Entry 5T4O (electron microscopy, 6.90 A resolution (low resolution: residue-level contacts below are approximate; hydrogen-bond / salt-bridge calls are withheld)); this record covers chains I and K of the 22 polymer chains in the assembly.

== Chain I ==
Protein: ATP synthase subunit b
Organism: Escherichia coli
UniProtKB: P0ABA2 (ATPF_ECO57); residues 2-156 here = UniProt positions 2-156
Sequence (155 residues; row label = number of the first residue in the row):
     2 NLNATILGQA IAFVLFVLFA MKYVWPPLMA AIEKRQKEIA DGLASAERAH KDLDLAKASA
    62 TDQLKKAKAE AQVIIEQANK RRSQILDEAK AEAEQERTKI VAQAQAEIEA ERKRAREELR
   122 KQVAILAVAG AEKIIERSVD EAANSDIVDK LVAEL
Sequence notes: conflict Ala21 (Cys in P0ABA2)
Reported in the primary citation:
  - conformationally variable residues (domain motion): Gln106

== Chain K ==
Protein: ATP synthase subunit a
Organism: Escherichia coli
UniProtKB: B7L888 (ATP6_ECO55); residues 1-271 here = UniProt positions 1-271
Sequence (271 residues; numbered 1 to 271; the number before each row is that of its first residue):
     1 MASENMTPQD YIGHHLNNLQ LDLRTFSLVD PQNPPATFWT INIDSMFFSV VLGLLFLVLF
    61 RSVAKKATSG VPGKFQTAIE LVIGFVNGSV KDMYHGKSKL IAPLALTIFV WVFLMNLMDL
   121 LPIDLLPYIA EHVLGLPALR VVPSADVNVT LSMALGVFIL ILFYSIKMKG IGGFTKELTL
   181 QPFNHWAFIP VNLILEGVSL LSKPVSLGLR LFGNMYAGEL IFILIAGLLP WWSQWILNVP
   241 WAIFHILIIT LQAFIFMVLT IVYLSMASEE H
Disordered / not traced: 1-45, 128-139, 269-271

== Interface between chain I and chain K ==
Pairs across the interface (27):
  Asn2(I) - Ser49(K)
  Asn2(I) - Val50(K)
  Asn2(I) - Asp146(K)
  Leu3(I) - Ser49(K)
  Thr6(I) - Ser49(K)
  Thr6(I) - Val50(K)
  Thr6(I) - Gly53(K)
  Ile7(I) - Thr150(K)
  Gly9(I) - Leu57(K)
  Gln10(I) - Gly53(K)
  Gln10(I) - Phe56(K)
  Gln10(I) - Leu57(K)
  Gln10(I) - Thr150(K)
  Ala11(I) - Ala154(K)
  Ala13(I) - Leu57(K)
  Ala13(I) - Phe60(K)
  Phe14(I) - Phe60(K)
  Phe17(I) - Phe60(K)
  Phe17(I) - Ala64(K)
  Tyr24(I) - Thr68(K)
  Val25(I) - Ala67(K)
  Val25(I) - Thr68(K)
  Pro28(I) - Thr68(K)
  Pro28(I) - Val71(K)
  Pro28(I) - Pro72(K)
  Leu29(I) - Val71(K)
  Ala32(I) - Val71(K)
Other interface residues (no listed pair), chain I (17 interface residues in all): Phe20, Ala21
Other interface residues (no listed pair), chain K (15 interface residues in all): Arg61

== Overview ==
17 residues of chain I and 15 residues of chain K are in contact. From the paper: conformational variability
at Gln106(I).
Chain I is ATP synthase subunit b and chain K is ATP synthase subunit a, both from Escherichia coli; the
structure, Autoinhibited E. coli ATP synthase state 1, was determined by electron microscopy (same publication
as 5T4Q and 5T4P).
